PDB entry 9GUS | electron microscopy, 3.50 A resolution | chains A and E of the 24 polymer chains in the assembly

== Chain A ==
Molecule: 16S ribosomal RNA
Organism: Escherichia coli K-12
Sequence (1541 nucleotides; each row starts with the number of its first residue):
     1 AAAUUGAAGA GUUUGAUCAU GGCUCAGAUU GAACGCUGGC GGCAGGCCUA ACACAUGCAA
    61 GUCGAACGGU AACAGGAAGA AGCUUGCUUC UUUGCUGACG AGUGGCGGAC GGGUGAGUAA
   121 UGUCUGGGAA ACUGCCUGAU GGAGGGGGAU AACUACUGGA AACGGUAGCU AAUACCGCAU
   181 AACGUCGCAA GACCAAAGAG GGGUACCUUC GGGCCUCUUG CCAUCGGAUG UGCCCAGAUG
   241 GGAUUAGCUA GUAGGUGGGG UAACGGCUCA CCUAGGCGAC GAUCCCUAGC UGGUCUGAGA
   301 GGAUGACCAG CCACACUGGA ACUGAGACAC GGUCCAGACU CCUACGGGAG GCAGCAGUGG
   361 GGAAUAUUGC ACAAUGGGCG CAAGCCUGAU GCAGCCAUGC CGCGUGUAUG AAGAAGGCCU
   421 UCGGGUUGUA AAGUACUUUC AGCGGGGAGG AAGGGAGUAA AGUUAAUACC UUUGCUCAUU
   481 GACGUUACCC GCAGAAGAAG CACCGGCUAA CUCCGUGCCA GCAGCCXCGG UAAUACGGAG
   541 GGUGCAAGCG UUAAUCGGAA UUACUGGGCG UAAAGCGCAC GCAGGCGGUU UGUUAAGUCA
   601 GAUGUGAAAU CCCCGGGCUC AACCUGGGAA CUGCAUCUGA UACUGGCAAG CUUGAGUCUC
   661 GUAGAGGGGG GUAGAAUUCC AGGUGUAGCG GUGAAAUGCG UAGAGAUCUG GAGGAAUACC
   721 GGUGGCGAAG GCGGCCCCCU GGACGAAGAC UGACGCUCAG GUGCGAAAGC GUGGGGAGCA
   781 AACAGGAUUA GAUACCCUGG UAGUCCACGC CGUAAACGAU GUCGACUUGG AGGUUGUGCC
   841 CUUGAGGCGU GGCUUCCGGA GCUAACGCGU UAAGUCGACC GCCUGGGGAG UACGGCCGCA
   901 AGGUUAAAAC UCAAAUGAAU UGACGGGGGC CCGCACAAGC GGUGGAGCAU GUGGUUUAAU
   961 UCGAUGXAAC GCGAAGAACC UUACCUGGUC UUGACAUCCA CGGAAGUUUU CAGAGAUGAG
  1021 AAUGUGCCUU CGGGAACCGU GAGACAGGUG CUGCAUGGCU GUCGUCAGCU CGUGUUGUGA
  1081 AAUGUUGGGU UAAGUCCCGC AACGAGCGCA ACCCUUAUCC UUUGUUGCCA GCGGUCCGGC
  1141 CGGGAACUCA AAGGAGACUG CCAGUGAUAA ACUGGAGGAA GGUGGGGAUG ACGUCAAGUC
  1201 AUCAUGGCCC UUACGACCAG GGCUACACAC GUGCUACAAU GGCGCAUACA AAGAGAAGCG
  1261 ACCUCGCGAG AGCAAGCGGA CCUCAUAAAG UGCGUCGUAG UCCGGAUUGG AGUCUGCAAC
  1321 UCGACUCCAU GAAGUCGGAA UCGCUAGUAA UCGUGGAUCA GAAUGCCACG GUGAAUACGU
  1381 UCCCGGGCCU UGUACACACC GCCCGUXACA CCAUGGGAGU GGGUUGCAAA AGAAGUAGGU
  1441 AGCUUAACCU UCGGGAGGGC GCUUACCACU UUGUGAUUCA UGACUGGGGU GAAGUCGUAA
  1501 CAAGGUAACC GUAGGGGAAC CUGCGGUUGG AUCACCUCCU U
Unresolved in the structure: 1492-1493
Modified positions: PSU (pseudouridine-5'-monophosphate) at position 516, G7M (N7-methyl-guanosine-5'-monophosphate) at position 527, 2MG (2N-methylguanosine-5'-monophosphate) at position 966, 5MC (5-methylcytidine-5'-monophosphate) at position 967, 2MG (2N-methylguanosine-5'-monophosphate) at position 1207, 4OC (4n,o2'-methylcytidine-5'-monophosphate) at position 1402, 5MC (5-methylcytidine-5'-monophosphate) at position 1407, UR3 (3-methyluridine-5'-monophoshate) at position 1498, 2MG (2N-methylguanosine-5'-monophosphate) at position 1516, MA6 (6N-dimethyladenosine-5'-monophoshate) at position 1518, MA6 (6N-dimethyladenosine-5'-monophoshate) at position 1519
Bound ions: Mg2+ site 1 near G21 (its only coordinating residue here); Mg2+ site 2: C48, U49, G115; Mg2+ site 3: A59, C386, U387; Mg2+ site 4: U62, G105; Mg2+ site 5 near G100 (its only coordinating residue here); Mg2+ site 6: A109, G331; Mg2+ site 7: A116, G117, G289; Mg2+ site 8: G145, A197; Mg2+ site 9 near A171 (its only coordinating residue here); Mg2+ site 10: A174, C175; Mg2+ site 11: U180, A195; Mg2+ site 12: G299, G558; 59 more Mg2+ sites not listed

== Chain E ==
Molecule: Small ribosomal subunit protein uS4
Organism: Escherichia coli K-12
Reference sequence: C4ZUF1 (RS4_ECOBW); numbering as in UniProt (aligned over 1-206)
Sequence (206 residues; each row starts with the number of its first residue):
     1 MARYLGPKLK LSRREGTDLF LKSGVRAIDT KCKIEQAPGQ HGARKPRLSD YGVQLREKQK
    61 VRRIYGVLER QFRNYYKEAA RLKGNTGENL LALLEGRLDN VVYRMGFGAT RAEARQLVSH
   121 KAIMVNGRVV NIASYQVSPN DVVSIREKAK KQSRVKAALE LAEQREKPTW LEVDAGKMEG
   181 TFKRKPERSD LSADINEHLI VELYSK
Unresolved in the structure: 1

== Interface between chain A and chain E ==
Contacting residue pairs (118):
  U5(A) with Ala80(E), sugar contact
  A8(A) with Gln54(E), base contact; Glu202(E), hydrogen bond to the base; Leu203(E), base contact; Ser205(E), base contact; Lys206(E), base contact
  A26(A) with Lys206(E), hydrogen bond to the sugar
  A28(A) with Arg73(E), phosphate contact
  U29(A) with Arg73(E), salt bridge to the phosphate
  C400(A) with Arg70(E), salt bridge to the phosphate
  C401(A) with Arg70(E), salt bridge to the phosphate; Asn74(E), phosphate contact
  G402(A) with Gln71(E), hydrogen bond to the phosphate; Ile132(E), phosphate contact; Ser134(E), phosphate contact
  C403(A) with Gln71(E), hydrogen bond to the phosphate; Ile132(E), phosphate contact; Ala133(E), phosphate contact; Ser134(E), hydrogen bond to the phosphate
  G404(A) with Ala2(E), hydrogen bond to the base; Arg3(E), phosphate contact; Arg115(E), salt bridge to the phosphate; Ser119(E), sugar contact
  U405(A) with Ala2(E), hydrogen bond to the base; Arg3(E), salt bridge to the phosphate
  G406(A) with Arg3(E), hydrogen bond to the phosphate; Leu5(E), phosphate contact; Gln116(E), hydrogen bond to the sugar
  U407(A) with Arg3(E), salt bridge to the phosphate; Thr110(E), phosphate contact; Ala112(E), phosphate contact; Glu113(E), hydrogen bond to the sugar; Gln116(E), sugar contact
  A408(A) with Lys8(E), phosphate contact; Leu21(E), phosphate contact; Ser23(E), hydrogen bond to the phosphate; Thr110(E), hydrogen bond to the phosphate; Ala112(E), phosphate contact; Glu113(E), sugar contact
  U409(A) with Lys22(E), salt bridge to the phosphate; Ser23(E), hydrogen bond to the phosphate; Val25(E), sugar contact
  G410(A) with Arg26(E), salt bridge to the phosphate; Lys31(E), salt bridge to the phosphate
  A411(A) with Arg26(E), salt bridge to the phosphate
  G413(A) with Lys31(E), base contact
  U426(A) with Lys33(E), salt bridge to the phosphate; Gln36(E), phosphate contact; Gly39(E), sugar contact
  U427(A) with Lys10(E), salt bridge to the phosphate; Arg13(E), salt bridge to the phosphate; Pro38(E), phosphate contact; Gly39(E), hydrogen bond to the phosphate
  G428(A) with Pro7(E), phosphate contact; Lys10(E), salt bridge to the phosphate; Arg13(E), phosphate contact
  U429(A) with Leu9(E), sugar contact; Arg13(E), salt bridge to the phosphate; Lys22(E), phosphate contact; Lys31(E), sugar contact; Cys32(E), phosphate contact
  A430(A) with Pro7(E), phosphate contact; Lys8(E), hydrogen bond to the phosphate; Leu9(E), hydrogen bond to the phosphate; Lys22(E), salt bridge to the phosphate
  U437(A) with Gln116(E), base contact; His120(E), hydrogen bond to the sugar; Gln152(E), sugar contact; Arg154(E), sugar contact
  U438(A) with His120(E), hydrogen bond to the sugar
  U439(A) with Ser119(E), hydrogen bond to the sugar; His120(E), base contact; Lys121(E), phosphate contact; Asn131(E), hydrogen bond to the sugar
  C440(A) with Lys121(E), phosphate contact
  C490(A) with Arg146(E), salt bridge to the phosphate
  G491(A) with Lys148(E), salt bridge to the phosphate
  A495(A) with His120(E), base contact
  A499(A) with Ala2(E), base contact
  U508(A) with Tyr51(E), sugar contact
  A509(A) with Ser49(E), hydrogen bond to the phosphate; Tyr51(E), phosphate contact; Gly52(E), sugar contact; Leu55(E), sugar contact
  A510(A) with Leu48(E), phosphate contact
  C511(A) with His41(E), hydrogen bond to the base
  U512(A) with Gln40(E), hydrogen bond to the sugar; His41(E), hydrogen bond to the sugar; Arg44(E), salt bridge to the phosphate
  G540(A) with Gln40(E), base contact
  G541(A) with Gly39(E), sugar contact; Gln40(E), hydrogen bond to the sugar
  G542(A) with Lys10(E), salt bridge to the phosphate; Arg14(E), hydrogen bond to the phosphate; Pro38(E), sugar contact; Gly39(E), sugar contact
  U543(A) with Arg14(E), salt bridge to the phosphate; Arg56(E), hydrogen bond to the phosphate
  G544(A) with Arg56(E), salt bridge to the phosphate; Gln59(E), phosphate contact; Arg63(E), salt bridge to the phosphate
  C545(A) with Lys58(E), salt bridge to the phosphate; Gln59(E), phosphate contact; Arg62(E), salt bridge to the phosphate; Glu69(E), phosphate contact
  A546(A) with Leu68(E), phosphate contact; Glu69(E), hydrogen bond to the phosphate; Arg70(E), hydrogen bond to the phosphate
  A547(A) with Ala2(E), phosphate contact; Leu68(E), phosphate contact
  C613(A) with Arg81(E), salt bridge to the phosphate
  C614(A) with Arg81(E), salt bridge to the phosphate
  U619(A) with Val129(E), base contact; Val130(E), base contact; Asn131(E), hydrogen bond to the base; Ile132(E), base contact
  C620(A) with Ile132(E), base contact; Tyr135(E), sugar contact
Other interface residues (no listed pair), chain A (52 interface residues in all): C418, C419, C436, C489
Other interface residues (no listed pair), chain E (71 interface residues in all): Tyr4, Gly24, Thr30, Lys83, Gly84, Arg128

== Overview ==
52 residues of chain A and 71 residues of chain E are in contact, with 30 hydrogen bonds and 27 salt bridges.
Among the polar pairs are A8(A)-Glu202(E), G404(A)-Ala2(E) and U405(A)-Ala2(E). The Mg2+ site 2 is built by
C48(A), U49(A) and G115(A).
Here chain A is 16S ribosomal RNA and chain E is Small ribosomal subunit protein uS4, both from Escherichia
coli K-12. Entry 9GUS (30S mRNA delivery complex TEC resolved (30S only)) was determined by electron
microscopy (same publication as 9GUP, 9GUQ, 9GUR, 9GUT, 9GUU, 9GUV, 9GUW and 9GUX).
